PDB entry 6GBV | X-ray diffraction, 1.63 A resolution | chain A

Chain A:
Molecule: Putative blue-light photoreceptor
Organism: Dinoroseobacter shibae (strain DSM 16493 / NCIMB 14021 / DFL 12)
Reference sequence: A8LP63 (A8LP63_DINSH); residues 1-138 here correspond to UniProt positions 2-139 (UniProt number = residue number + 1)
Chain sequence (146 residues; numbered 1 to 146; the number before each row is that of its first residue):
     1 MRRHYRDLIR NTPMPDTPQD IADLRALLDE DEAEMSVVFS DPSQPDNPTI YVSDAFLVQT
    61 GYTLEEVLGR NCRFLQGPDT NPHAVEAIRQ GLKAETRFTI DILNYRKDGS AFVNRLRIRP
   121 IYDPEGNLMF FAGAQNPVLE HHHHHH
Not modelled in the structure: 1-19, 140-146
Sequence notes: engineered mutation T49 (Met50 in A8LP63); expression tag (139-146)
Ligand contacts: FMN (flavin mononucleotide): V38, S40, N47, N71, C72, R73, L75, Q76, V85, I88, R89, L92, I102, N104, N114, L116, I118, F131, A132, G133, Q135

Overview:
Chain A binds flavin mononucleotide.
Chain A is Putative blue-light photoreceptor (Dinoroseobacter shibae (strain DSM 16493 / NCIMB 14021 / DFL
12)); the structure, A fast recovering full-length LOV protein (DsLOV) from the marine phototrophic bacterium
Dinoroseobacter shibae (Dark state) ..., was determined by X-ray diffraction together with 6GAY, 6GB3 and 6GBA
from the same study.
